Entry 5LCE (X-ray diffraction, 1.39 A resolution); this record covers chains H and I of the 3 polymer chains in the assembly.

# Chain H
Protein: Prothrombin
From: Homo sapiens
Notes: EC 3.4.21.5
UniProtKB: P00734 (THRB_HUMAN); the construct lacks a stretch of the UniProt sequence and is renumbered around it, so the offset changes along the chain: 16-36 = UniProt 364-384; 37-60 = UniProt 386-409; 61-77 = UniProt 419-435; 78-97 = UniProt 437-456; 7 more segments
Amino-acid sequence (259 residues; each row starts with the number of its first residue; note: 3 numbers in that range are skipped by the numbering (no residue carries them; nothing is unmodelled there); a row labelled like 60A-60I holds insertion residues (60A, then the next letters in order)):
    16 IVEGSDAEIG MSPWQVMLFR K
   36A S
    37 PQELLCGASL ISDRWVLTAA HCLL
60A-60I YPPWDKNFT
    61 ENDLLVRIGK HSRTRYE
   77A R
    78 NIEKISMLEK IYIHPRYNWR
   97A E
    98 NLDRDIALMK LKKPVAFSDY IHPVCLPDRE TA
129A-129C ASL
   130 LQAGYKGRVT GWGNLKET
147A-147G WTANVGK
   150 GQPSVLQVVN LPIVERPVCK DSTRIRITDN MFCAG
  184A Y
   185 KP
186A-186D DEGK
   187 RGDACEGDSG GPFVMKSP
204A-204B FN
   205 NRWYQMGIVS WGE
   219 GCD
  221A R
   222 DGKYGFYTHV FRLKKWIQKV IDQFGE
Unresolved in the structure: 147A-147G, 246-247
Curated features (UniProtKB/Swiss-Prot):
  - region: Ala183 to Val200 (High affinity receptor-binding region which is also known as the TP508 peptide)
  - active site (Charge relay system): His57, Asp102, Ser195
  - glycosylation: Asn60G (N-linked (GlcNAc...) (complex) asparagine)
Disulfides: Cys42-Cys58, Cys168-Cys182, Cys191-Cys220
Covalently attached groups: N-acetylglucosamine (NAG) linked to Asn60G
Bound ions: Na+ site 1: Lys169, Thr172, Phe204A; Na+ site 2: Arg221A, Lys224
Residues lining bound ligands: 6TH ((2S)-1-[(2R)-2-azanyl-3-cyclohexyl-propanoyl]-N-[[5-chloranyl-2-(hydroxymethyl)phenyl]methyl]pyrrolidine-2-carboxamide): His57, Tyr60A, Trp60D, Glu97A, Asn98, Leu99, Ile174, Asp189, Ala190, Cys191, Glu192, Ser195, Val213, Ser214, Trp215, Gly216, Glu217, Gly219, Cys220, Gly226, Phe227, Tyr228

# Chain I
Protein: Hirudin variant-2
UniProtKB: P09945 (HIRV2_HIRME); residues 517-528 here correspond to UniProt positions 61-72 (UniProt number = residue number - 456)
Amino-acid sequence (12 residues; each row starts with the number of its first residue):
   517 GDFEEIPEEY LQ
Unresolved in the structure: 517
Modified positions: Tyr526 (O-sulfo-L-tyrosine; TYS)
Curated features (UniProtKB/Swiss-Prot):
  - region: Asp518 to Gln528 (Interaction with fibrinogen-binding exosite of thrombin)
  - modified residue: Tyr526 (Sulfotyrosine)

# How chain H and chain I interact
Pairs across the interface (19):
  Phe34(H) with Phe519(I), hydrophobic
  Gln38(H) with Glu521(I); Ile522(I); Leu527(I)
  Leu40(H) with Phe519(I)
  Leu65(H) with Ile522(I), hydrophobic; Tyr526(I)
  Arg67(H) with Ile522(I)
  Arg73(H) with Phe519(I)
  Thr74(H) with Asp518(I); Phe519(I); Glu520(I), hydrogen bond (backbone-backbone)
  Arg75(H) with Glu520(I)
  Tyr76(H) with Glu520(I), hydrogen bond (backbone-side chain); Pro523(I); Tyr526(I)
  Glu80(H) with Tyr526(I)
  Lys81(H) with Tyr526(I)
  Ile82(H) with Tyr526(I)
Other interface residues (no listed pair), chain H (14 interface residues in all): Lys36, Glu39
Other interface residues (no listed pair), chain I (9 interface residues in all): Gln528

# In short
Chain H and chain I form an interface of 14 and 9 residues respectively, with 2 hydrogen bonds. Polar contacts
include Tyr76(H)-Glu520(I) and Thr74(H)-Glu520(I). Bound to chain H: compound 6TH. N-acetylglucosamine is
covalently linked to Asn60G(H).
Here chain H is Prothrombin (Homo sapiens) and chain I is Hirudin variant-2. Entry 5LCE (Thrombin in complex
with (S)-1-((R)-2-amino-3-cyclohexylpropanoyl)-N-(5-chloro-2-(hydroxymethyl)benzy l)pyrrolidine-2-carboxamide)
was determined by X-ray diffraction (same publication as 6ROT, 6GBW, 5LPD, 5JZY and 5JFD).
